4YWM - chains C and H of the 10 polymer chains in the assembly; structure by X-ray diffraction, 3.20 A resolution.

[Chain C (and H)]
Name: Cell division control protein 21
Organism: Pyrococcus furiosus
Notes: chain H of this document is another copy of the same molecule, construct and numbering; everything in this record applies to it too
UniProtKB: Q8U3I4 (Q8U3I4_PYRFU); residue numbers follow UniProt; this construct covers 2-256
Amino-acid sequence (257 residues; numbered 0 to 256; the number before each row is that of its first residue; numbering starts at 0):
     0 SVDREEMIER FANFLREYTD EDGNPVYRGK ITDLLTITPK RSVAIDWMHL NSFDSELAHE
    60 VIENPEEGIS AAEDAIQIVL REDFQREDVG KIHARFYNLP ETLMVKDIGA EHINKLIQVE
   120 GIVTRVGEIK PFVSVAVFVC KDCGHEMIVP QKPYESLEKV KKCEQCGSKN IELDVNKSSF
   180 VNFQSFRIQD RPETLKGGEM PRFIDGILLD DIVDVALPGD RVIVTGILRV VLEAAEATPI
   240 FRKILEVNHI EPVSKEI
Not modelled in the structure: 255-256 (chain H: 254-256)
Differences from the reference sequence: expression tag (0-1); engineered mutation Ala233 (Lys in Q8U3I4), Ala234 (Arg in Q8U3I4), Ala236 (Lys in Q8U3I4)
Metal / ion sites: Zn2+: Cys139, Cys142, Cys162, Cys165
From the paper describing this entry:
  - self-association interface (contacts with another copy of this molecule); pairs are residue here / residue on that copy: Pro238-Val132 (backbone contact), Phe240-Pro130 (backbone contact)

[How chain C and chain H interact]
Residue-residue contacts - 12 pairs, chain C then chain H:
  Trp46(C) with Pro217(H)
  Met47(C) with Ile121(H), hydrophobic; Gly218(H)
  Asn50(C) with Gly218(H)
  His58(C) with Pro217(H)
  Pro99(C) with Thr123(H); Pro217(H), hydrophobic; Gly218(H)
  Glu100(C) with Thr123(H); Arg124(H), salt bridge
  Ser253(C) with Gly196(H); Gly197(H)
Interface residues without a listed pair, chain C (8 interface residues in all): Asn97
Interface residues without a listed pair, chain H (10 interface residues in all): Val122, Glu192, Leu216

[Summary]
8 residues of chain C and 10 residues of chain H are in contact, with 1 salt bridge. Its one salt-bridged
contact is Glu100(C)-Arg124(H). The Zn2+ site is built by Cys139(C), Cys142(C), Cys162(C) and Cys165(C). The
paper reports a self-association interface involving Pro238(C) and Phe240(C).
Both chains are Cell division control protein 21 (Pyrococcus furiosus). Entry 4YWM (Pyrococcus furiosus MCM
N-terminal domain beta-turn triple mutant pentameric ring) was determined by X-ray diffraction (same
publication as 4YWK and 4YWL).
